PDB entry 3GZE | X-ray diffraction, 1.98 A resolution | chains A and X of the 3 polymer chains in the assembly

# Chain A
Molecule: Predicted protein
From: Chlamydomonas reinhardtii
Notes: fragment: N-terminally truncated construct, residues 30-251
Reference sequence: A8J7D3 (A8J7D3_CHLRE); residues 30-251 here = UniProt positions 30-251
Sequence (225 residues; numbered 29 to 253; the number before each row is that of its first residue):
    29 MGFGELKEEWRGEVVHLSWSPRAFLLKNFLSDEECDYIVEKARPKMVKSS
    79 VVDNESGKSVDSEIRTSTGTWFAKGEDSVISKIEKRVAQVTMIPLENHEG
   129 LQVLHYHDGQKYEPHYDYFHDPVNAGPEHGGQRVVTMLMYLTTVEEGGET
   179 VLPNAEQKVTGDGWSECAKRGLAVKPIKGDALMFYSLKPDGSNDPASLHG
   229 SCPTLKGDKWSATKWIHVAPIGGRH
Not modelled in the structure: 29-37, 251-253
Differences from the reference sequence: expression tag (29, 252-253)
Disulfide bonds: Cys-195/Cys-230
Ion coordination: Zn2+ site 1: Glu-83, His-148; Zn2+ site 2: Glu-91, Glu-141; Zn2+ site 3: His-135, Asp-236; Zn2+ site 4: His-143, Asp-145, His-227 (together with acetic acid)
Reported in the primary citation:
  - mutagenesis - S78T (1.5-fold), S78T/S87L (10-fold), D81A (4-15-fold), S84A (4-15-fold), G85A (4-15-fold), S87L (4-fold), D149A (4-15-fold), D149N (4-15-fold): decreased catalytic activity on poly(l-proline)
  - mutagenesis - Y140F, N152A: decreased catalytic activity
  - mutagenesis - R93A, Y140A, R161A: abolished catalytic activity (citing earlier work)
  - mutagenesis - S78T, S78T/S87L, S87L: unchanged catalytic activity on (Pro-Pro-Gly)10
  - conformationally variable residues (side-chain flip): Tyr-140
  - binding site for Peptide substrate (Ser-Pro)5: Ser-78 to Val-80, Ser-87, Arg-93, Trp-99, Glu-127, Gly-128, Tyr-140, Tyr-144, Tyr-146, Phe-147, Arg-161, Leu-226, Trp-243
  - mutagenesis - S78T/S87L (3-fold): decreased catalytic activity on (Ser-Pro)5
  - binding site for Peptide substrate (Ser-Pro)5 (chain X): Asp-149

# Chain X
Molecule: Peptide substrate (Ser-Pro)5
Sequence (10 residues; each row starts with the number of its first residue):
     1 SPSPSPSPSP
Not modelled in the structure: 1-3, 10

# How chain A and chain X interact
Contacting residue pairs (32):
  Ser-78(A) with Ser-7(X), hydrogen bond
  Val-79(A) with Pro-4(X), hydrophobic; Ser-5(X); Ser-7(X), hydrogen bond (backbone-side chain)
  Val-80(A) with Pro-4(X); Ser-5(X), hydrogen bond (backbone-backbone); Ser-7(X)
  Ser-87(A) with Ser-7(X), hydrogen bond
  Ile-92(A) with Pro-4(X)
  Arg-93(A) with Pro-6(X)
  Trp-99(A) with Ser-7(X); Pro-8(X); Ser-9(X)
  Glu-127(A) with Pro-8(X); Ser-9(X), hydrogen bond (side chain-backbone)
  Gly-128(A) with Ser-9(X), hydrogen bond (backbone-side chain)
  Tyr-140(A) with Pro-4(X), hydrogen bond (side chain-backbone); Ser-5(X); Pro-6(X)
  His-143(A) with Pro-4(X); Pro-6(X)
  Tyr-144(A) with Ser-5(X), hydrogen bond (backbone-side chain); Pro-6(X)
  Asp-145(A) with Pro-6(X)
  Tyr-146(A) with Ser-5(X), hydrogen bond (backbone-side chain)
  Phe-147(A) with Ser-5(X); Pro-6(X)
  Asn-152(A) with Pro-8(X)
  Arg-161(A) with Pro-6(X), hydrogen bond (side chain-backbone); Ser-7(X); Pro-8(X)
  Trp-243(A) with Pro-6(X), hydrophobic
Interface residues without a listed pair, chain A (19 interface residues in all): Asn-82
The authors on this interface:
  - residue pairs: Asp-149(A)/Ser-5(X) (water-mediated contact)

# Summary
The interface between chain A and chain X involves 19 residues on one side and 6 on the other, with 10
hydrogen bonds. Polar pairs include Ser-78(A)/Ser-7(X), Val-79(A)/Ser-7(X) and Ser-87(A)/Ser-7(X). The paper
describes a water-mediated contact between Asp-149(A) and Ser-5(X). From the paper: a binding site for Peptide
substrate (Ser-Pro)5 at Ser-78(A), Ser-87(A) and Arg-93(A) among others; S78T, S78T/S87L and D81A of chain A,
among others, reduce catalytic activity on poly(l-proline); 13 substitutions were tested in all.
Here chain A is Predicted protein (Chlamydomonas reinhardtii) and chain X is Peptide substrate (Ser-Pro)5.
Entry 3GZE (Algal prolyl 4-hydroxylase complexed with zinc and (Ser-Pro)5 peptide substrate) was determined by
X-ray diffraction.
